9QB4 - chains Z and a of the 34 polymer chains in the assembly; structure by X-ray diffraction, 2.70 A resolution.

[Chain Z]
Protein: Proteasome subunit beta type-6
Organism: Saccharomyces cerevisiae
UniProt: P23724 (PSB6_YEAST); residues 1-222 here correspond to UniProt positions 20-241 (UniProt number = residue number + 19)
Amino-acid sequence (222 residues; each row starts with the number of its first residue):
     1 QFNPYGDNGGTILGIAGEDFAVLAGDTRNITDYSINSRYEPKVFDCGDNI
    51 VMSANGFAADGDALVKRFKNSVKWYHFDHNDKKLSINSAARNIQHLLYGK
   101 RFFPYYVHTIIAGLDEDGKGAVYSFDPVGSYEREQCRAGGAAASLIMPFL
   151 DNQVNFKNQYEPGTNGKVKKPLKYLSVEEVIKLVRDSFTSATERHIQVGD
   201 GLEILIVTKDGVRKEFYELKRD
Ion coordination: Mg2+: Thr192, Val198

[Chain a]
Protein: Proteasome subunit beta type-7
Organism: Saccharomyces cerevisiae
UniProt: P30657 (PSB7_YEAST); residues -12 to 233 here correspond to UniProt positions 21-266 (UniProt number = residue number + 33)
Amino-acid sequence (246 residues; row label = number of the first residue in the row; numbers below 1 keep their minus sign (Thr-12 is residue -12)):
   -12 TQIANAGASPMVNTQQPIVTGTSVISMKYDNGVIIAADNLGSYGSLLRFN
    38 GVERLIPVGDNTVVGISGDISDMQHIERLLKDLVTENAYDNPLADAEEAL
    88 EPSYIFEYLATVMYQRRSKMNPLWNAIIVAGVQSNGDQFLRYVNLLGVTY
   138 SSPTLATGFGAHMANPLLRKVVDRESDIPKTTVQVAEEAIVNAMRVLYYR
   188 DARSSRNFSLAIIDKNTGLTFKKNLQVENMKWDFAKDIKGYGTQKI
Disordered / not traced: -12 to 0

[Chain Z / chain a interface]
Pairs across the interface (42; chain Z residue first):
  Gln1(Z) - Thr1(a)  hydrogen bond
  Phe2(Z) - Thr1(a)
  Phe2(Z) - Arg104(a)
  Phe2(Z) - Met107(a)
  Phe2(Z) - Pro109(a)  hydrophobic
  Phe2(Z) - Trp111(a)  hydrophobic
  Phe2(Z) - Leu132(a)  hydrophobic
  Asn3(Z) - Leu133(a)
  Pro4(Z) - Arg104(a)  hydrogen bond (backbone-side chain)
  Pro4(Z) - Met107(a)  hydrophobic
  Pro4(Z) - Leu133(a)
  Tyr5(Z) - Arg104(a)
  Asn8(Z) - Val135(a)
  Asn29(Z) - Tyr137(a)
  Ser34(Z) - His149(a)  hydrogen bond
  Ile35(Z) - Arg156(a)  hydrogen bond (backbone-side chain)
  Asn36(Z) - Tyr137(a)  hydrogen bond
  Asn36(Z) - Ser139(a)
  Asn36(Z) - Leu142(a)
  Asn36(Z) - Arg156(a)
  Ser37(Z) - Ser138(a)  hydrogen bond (side chain-backbone)
  Glu40(Z) - Arg128(a)  salt bridge
  Glu40(Z) - Tyr137(a)
  Glu40(Z) - Ser138(a)  hydrogen bond (side chain-backbone)
  Phe57(Z) - Arg104(a)
  Phe57(Z) - Leu133(a)
  Phe57(Z) - Val135(a)  hydrophobic
  Ala59(Z) - Tyr101(a)
  Ala59(Z) - Leu133(a)
  Ala59(Z) - Gly134(a)
  Ala59(Z) - Val135(a)
  Asp60(Z) - Tyr101(a)  hydrogen bond
  Asp60(Z) - Arg104(a)  salt bridge
  Asp62(Z) - Thr136(a)  hydrogen bond
  Ala63(Z) - Tyr101(a)
  Lys66(Z) - Glu94(a)  salt bridge
  Phe103(Z) - Arg104(a)
  Phe103(Z) - Ser105(a)
  Tyr105(Z) - Tyr101(a)
  Glu218(Z) - Arg161(a)  salt bridge
  Arg221(Z) - Asp160(a)  salt bridge
  Arg221(Z) - Arg161(a)
Interface residues without a listed pair, chain Z (25 interface residues in all): Gly6, Arg38, Tyr39

[Overview]
25 residues of chain Z and 22 residues of chain a are in contact; the contacts include 9 hydrogen bonds and 5
salt bridges. Among the polar pairs are Glu40(Z)-Arg128(a), Asp60(Z)-Arg104(a) and Lys66(Z)-Glu94(a). The Mg2+
site is built by Thr192(Z) and Val198(Z).
Here chain Z is Proteasome subunit beta type-6 and chain a is Proteasome subunit beta type-7, both from
Saccharomyces cerevisiae. Entry 9QB4 (Yeast 20S proteasome mutant: beta5_T3M in complex with Carfilzomib) was
determined by X-ray diffraction together with 9QAF, 9QAI, 9QB1, 9QBE, 9QBI, 9QBO and 8 further entries from
the same study.
